8DB8 - chains B and A of the 3 polymer chains in the assembly; structure by X-ray diffraction, 2.21 A resolution.

# Chain B (and A)
Name: Inosine-uridine preferring nucleoside hydrolase family protein
Organism: Trichomonas vaginalis
Notes: chain A of this document is another copy of the same molecule, construct and numbering; everything in this record applies to it too
UniProt: A2EYV3 (A2EYV3_TRIVA); residue numbers follow UniProt; this construct covers 1-304
Chain sequence (304 residues; numbered 1 to 304; the number before each row is that of its first residue):
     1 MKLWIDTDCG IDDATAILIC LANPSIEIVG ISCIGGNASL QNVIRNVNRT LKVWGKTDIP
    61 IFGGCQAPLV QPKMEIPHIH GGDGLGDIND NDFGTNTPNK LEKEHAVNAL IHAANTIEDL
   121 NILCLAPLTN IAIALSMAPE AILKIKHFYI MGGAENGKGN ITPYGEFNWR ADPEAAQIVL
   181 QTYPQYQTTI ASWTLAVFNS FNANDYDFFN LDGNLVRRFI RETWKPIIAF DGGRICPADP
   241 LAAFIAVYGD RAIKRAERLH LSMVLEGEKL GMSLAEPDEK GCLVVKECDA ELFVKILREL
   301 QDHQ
Metal / ion sites: Ca2+: Asp-8, Asp-13, Leu-125, Asp-239 (together with Forodesine)
Residues lining bound ligands: Forodesine (IMH; 1,4-dideoxy-4-aza-1-(S)-(9-deazahypoxanthin-9-yl)-D-ribitol): Asp-8, Asp-12, Asp-13, Asn-37, Ile-76, Ile-79, His-80, Leu-125, Met-151, Asn-160, Ile-161, Glu-166, Phe-167, Asn-168, Trp-193, Ile-227, Phe-230, Ala-238, Asp-239

# Interface between chain B and chain A
Residue-residue contacts (28):
  Gln-66(B) / Pro-139(A)
  Gln-66(B) / Glu-140(A)
  Leu-69(B) / Ile-178(A)
  Val-70(B) / Glu-174(A)
  Val-70(B) / Ile-178(A)  hydrophobic
  Val-70(B) / Gln-181(A)
  Val-70(B) / Leu-265(A)  hydrophobic
  His-105(B) / Met-137(A)  hydrogen bond (side chain-backbone)
  Val-107(B) / Met-137(A)  hydrophobic
  Asn-108(B) / Asn-108(A)  hydrogen bond
  Asn-108(B) / Met-137(A)
  Ile-133(B) / Ile-133(A)  hydrophobic
  Ile-133(B) / Ser-136(A)
  Ile-133(B) / Met-137(A)  hydrophobic
  Ser-136(B) / Cys-65(A)  hydrogen bond (backbone-side chain)
  Ser-136(B) / Ile-133(A)
  Met-137(B) / His-105(A)  hydrogen bond (backbone-side chain)
  Met-137(B) / Asn-108(A)
  Met-137(B) / Ile-133(A)  hydrophobic
  Met-137(B) / Met-137(A)  hydrophobic
  Pro-139(B) / Gln-66(A)
  Glu-140(B) / Gln-66(A)
  Gln-177(B) / Val-70(A)
  Ile-178(B) / Leu-69(A)
  Gln-181(B) / Val-70(A)  hydrogen bond (side chain-backbone)
  Glu-266(B) / Glu-266(A)
  Glu-266(B) / Gly-267(A)  hydrogen bond (side chain-backbone)
  Gly-267(B) / Glu-266(A)  hydrogen bond (backbone-side chain)
Interface residues without a listed pair, chain B (19 interface residues in all): Cys-65, Glu-174, Leu-265
Interface residues without a listed pair, chain A (21 interface residues in all): Gly-64, Val-107, Gln-177, Leu-270

# Overview
19 residues of chain B and 21 residues of chain A are in contact, with 7 hydrogen bonds. Polar pairs include
His-105(B)/Met-137(A), Asn-108(B)/Asn-108(A) and Ser-136(B)/Cys-65(A). Bound to chain B: Forodesine. Asp-8(B),
Asp-13(B), Leu-125(B) and Asp-239(B) form the Ca2+ site.
Both chains are Inosine-uridine preferring nucleoside hydrolase family protein (Trichomonas vaginalis). Entry
8DB8 (Adenosine/guanosine nucleoside hydrolase bound to ImH) was determined by X-ray diffraction (same
publication as 8DB6, 8DB7 and 8DB9).
